Entry 8I4M (electron microscopy, 3.81 A resolution); this record covers chains T and H of the 48 polymer chains in the assembly.

[Chain T]
Protein: Portal protein(gp 16) of the cyanophage P-SCSP1u
From: Prochlorococcus phage P-SCSP1u
Chain sequence (565 residues; row label = number of the first residue in the row):
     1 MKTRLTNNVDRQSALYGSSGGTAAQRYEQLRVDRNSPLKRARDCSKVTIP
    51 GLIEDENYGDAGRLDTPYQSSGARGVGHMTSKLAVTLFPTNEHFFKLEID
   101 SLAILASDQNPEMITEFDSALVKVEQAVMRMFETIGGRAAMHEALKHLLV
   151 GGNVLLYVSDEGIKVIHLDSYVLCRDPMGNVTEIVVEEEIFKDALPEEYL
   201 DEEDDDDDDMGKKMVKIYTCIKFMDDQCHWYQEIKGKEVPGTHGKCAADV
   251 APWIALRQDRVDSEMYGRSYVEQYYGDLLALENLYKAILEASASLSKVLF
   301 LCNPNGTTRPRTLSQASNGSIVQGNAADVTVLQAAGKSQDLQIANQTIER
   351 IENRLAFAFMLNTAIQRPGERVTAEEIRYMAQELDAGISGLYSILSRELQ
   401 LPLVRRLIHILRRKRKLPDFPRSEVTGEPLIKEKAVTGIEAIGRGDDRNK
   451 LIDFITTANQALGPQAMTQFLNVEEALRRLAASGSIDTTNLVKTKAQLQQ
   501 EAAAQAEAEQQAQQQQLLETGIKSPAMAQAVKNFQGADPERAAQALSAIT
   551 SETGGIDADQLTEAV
Not modelled in the structure: 565

[Chain H]
Protein: Adaptor protein(gp22) of the cyanophage P-SCSP1u
From: Prochlorococcus phage P-SCSP1u
Chain sequence (200 residues; numbered 1 to 200; the number before each row is that of its first residue):
     1 MAARTSFLDAVNRVLQMLGEAPVNSLQGQFGLAKQAEVALNDVSRTIQTE
    51 GWSFNTDLEKKLERNSSNEIELSSNVSRVVVDNLEYPDIDVVQRGDKLYD
   101 RKNNRYTFDEDLIVDMTTILEWDLLPEHARQYITIKAGRQLQEAIIGSAE
   151 LTKLNLTQEVEARSAFLEEETTKSEHSMLRGHLNRTSPVNTYIPSRTLER
Not modelled in the structure: 1, 200

[Chain T / chain H interface]
Contacting residue pairs (12):
  L289(T) - L198(H)
  A293(T) - P194(H)
  A293(T) - L198(H)  hydrophobic
  F300(T) - M178(H)  hydrophobic
  R309(T) - E50(H)  salt bridge
  P310(T) - H176(H)
  R311(T) - H176(H)
  R311(T) - L183(H)
  S314(T) - S177(H)  hydrogen bond (side chain-backbone)
  S314(T) - G181(H)
  S314(T) - L183(H)
  Q315(T) - L183(H)
Also at the interface, not in a pair above, chain T (11 interface residues in all): Y68, P304, L313
Also at the interface, not in a pair above, chain H (13 interface residues in all): R163, S164, L167, H182, E199

[Overview]
Chain T and chain H form an interface of 11 and 13 residues respectively, with 1 hydrogen bond and 1 salt
bridge. Among the polar pairs are R309(T)-E50(H) and S314(T)-S177(H).
Chain T is Portal protein(gp 16) of the cyanophage P-SCSP1u and chain H is Adaptor protein(gp22) of the
cyanophage P-SCSP1u, both from Prochlorococcus phage P-SCSP1u; the structure, Portal-tail complex structure of
the Cyanophage P-SCSP1u, was determined by electron microscopy (same publication as 8I4L).
